1Z1A - chain A; structure by X-ray diffraction, 2.50 A resolution.

# Chain A
Name: Regulatory protein SIR1
Organism: Saccharomyces cerevisiae
Notes: fragment: ORC-1 interacting domain of Sir1p
UniProt: P21691 (SIR1_YEAST); aligned to UniProt positions 473-611 over residues 473-611
Amino-acid sequence (142 residues; numbered 470 to 611; the number before each row is that of its first residue):
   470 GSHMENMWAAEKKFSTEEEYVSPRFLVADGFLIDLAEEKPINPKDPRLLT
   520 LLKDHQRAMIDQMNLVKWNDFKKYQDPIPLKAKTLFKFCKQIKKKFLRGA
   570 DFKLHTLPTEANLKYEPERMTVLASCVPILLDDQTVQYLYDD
Not modelled in the structure: 470-483, 578-588
Differences from the reference sequence: cloning artifact (470-472); modified residue (528, 532, 589); engineered mutation C558 (Ala593 in P21691)
Modified positions: Mse528 (selenomethionine; parent Met); Mse532 (selenomethionine; parent Met); Mse589 (selenomethionine; parent Met)
Reported in the primary citation:
  - contacts within the chain: R493-D503 (salt bridge)

# Summary
From the paper: contacts within the chain involving R493 and D503.
Chain A is Regulatory protein SIR1 (Saccharomyces cerevisiae); the structure, S. cerevisiae Sir1
ORC-interaction domain, was determined by X-ray diffraction, deposited together with 1ZHI.
